7OP6 - chain A; structure by X-ray diffraction, 2.05 A resolution.

# Chain A
Name: Beta-mannosidase
Organism: Bacteroides thetaiotaomicron VPI-5482
UniProtKB: Q8AAK6 (Q8AAK6_BACTN); numbering as in UniProt (aligned over 26-864)
Chain sequence (849 residues; numbered 24 to 872; the number before each row is that of its first residue):
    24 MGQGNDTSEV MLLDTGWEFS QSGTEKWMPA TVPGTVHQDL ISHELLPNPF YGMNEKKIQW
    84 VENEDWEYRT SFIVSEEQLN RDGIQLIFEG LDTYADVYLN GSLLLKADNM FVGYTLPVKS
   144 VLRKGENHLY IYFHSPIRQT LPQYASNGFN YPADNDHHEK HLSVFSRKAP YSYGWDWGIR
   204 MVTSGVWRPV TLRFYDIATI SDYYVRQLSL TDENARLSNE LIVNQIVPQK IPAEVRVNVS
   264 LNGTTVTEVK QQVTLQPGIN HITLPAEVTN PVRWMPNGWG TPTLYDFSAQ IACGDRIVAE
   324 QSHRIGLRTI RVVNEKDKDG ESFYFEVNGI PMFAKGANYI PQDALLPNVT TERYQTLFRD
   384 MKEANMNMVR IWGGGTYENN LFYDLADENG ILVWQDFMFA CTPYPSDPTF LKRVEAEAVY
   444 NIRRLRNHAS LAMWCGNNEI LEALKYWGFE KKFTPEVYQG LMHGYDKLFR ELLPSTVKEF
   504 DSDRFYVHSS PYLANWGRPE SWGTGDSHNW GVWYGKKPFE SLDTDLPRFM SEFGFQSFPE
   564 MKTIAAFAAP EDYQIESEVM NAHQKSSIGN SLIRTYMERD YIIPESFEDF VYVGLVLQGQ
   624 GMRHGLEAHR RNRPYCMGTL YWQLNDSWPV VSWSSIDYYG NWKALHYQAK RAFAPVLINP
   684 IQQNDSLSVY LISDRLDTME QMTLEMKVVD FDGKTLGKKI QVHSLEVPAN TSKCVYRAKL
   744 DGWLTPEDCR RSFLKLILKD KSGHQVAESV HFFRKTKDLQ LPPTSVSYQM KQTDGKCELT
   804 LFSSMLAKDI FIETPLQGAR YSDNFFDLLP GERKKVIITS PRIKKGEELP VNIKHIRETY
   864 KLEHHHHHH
Unresolved in the structure: 24-26, 864-872
Covalent attachments: compound JIW linked to E555
Construct notes: initiating methionine (24); expression tag (25, 865-872)
Metal / ion sites: Na+ site 1 near E112 (its only coordinating residue here); Na+ site 2 near D697 (its only coordinating residue here)
Small-molecule neighbours: JIW (beta-D-manno-configured cyclophellitol aziridine, reacted form): W198, D199, W395, C424, N461, E462, H531, W533, W645, W656

# Summary
Covalently linked compound JIW: at E555.
Chain A is Beta-mannosidase (Bacteroides thetaiotaomicron VPI-5482); the structure, Bacteroides
thetaiotaomicron mannosidase GH2 with beta-manno-configured cyclophellitol aziridine, was determined by X-ray
diffraction, deposited together with 7ODJ, 7OMI, 7OMS and 7OP7.
